Entry 5Y5U (X-ray diffraction, 2.14 A resolution); this record covers chain A.

== Chain A ==
Molecule: Tyrosine-protein kinase SYK
Source organism: Homo sapiens
Notes: EC 2.7.10.2
Reference sequence: P43405 (KSYK_HUMAN); residues 356-635 here = UniProt positions 356-635
Sequence (293 residues; row label = number of the first residue in the row):
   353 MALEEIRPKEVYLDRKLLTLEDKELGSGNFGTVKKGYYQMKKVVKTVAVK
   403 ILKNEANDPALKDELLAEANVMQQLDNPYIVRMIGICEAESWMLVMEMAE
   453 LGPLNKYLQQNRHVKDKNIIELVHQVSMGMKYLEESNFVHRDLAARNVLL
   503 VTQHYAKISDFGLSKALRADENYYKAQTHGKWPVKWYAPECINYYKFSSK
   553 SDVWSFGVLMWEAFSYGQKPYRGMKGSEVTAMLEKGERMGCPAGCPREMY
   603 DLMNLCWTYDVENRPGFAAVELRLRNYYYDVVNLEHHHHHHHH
Disordered / not traced: 353-363, 406-410, 635-645
Sequence notes: expression tag (353-355, 636-645)
UniProt features mapped onto this chain:
  - active site: Asp494 (Proton acceptor)
  - binding site (ATP): Leu377 to Val385, Lys402
  - modified residue: Tyr364 (Phosphotyrosine), Ser379 (Phosphoserine), Thr384 (Phosphothreonine), Tyr484 (Phosphotyrosine), Tyr507 (Phosphotyrosine), Tyr525 (Phosphotyrosine), Tyr526 (Phosphotyrosine), Thr530 (Phosphothreonine), Tyr546 (Phosphotyrosine), Ser579 (Phosphoserine), Thr582 (Phosphothreonine), Tyr629 (Phosphotyrosine), Tyr630 (Phosphotyrosine), Tyr631 (Phosphotyrosine)
Residues lining bound ligands: 8OU (4-[(1-methylindazol-5-yl)amino]-2-(4-oxidanylpiperidin-1-yl)-8H-pyrido[4,3-d]pyrimidin-5-one): Leu377, Gly378, Ser379, Gly380, Val385, Ala400, Val433, Met448, Glu449, Met450, Ala451, Glu452, Leu453, Gly454, Pro455, Arg498, Asn499, Leu501
Reported in the primary citation:
  - binding site for 8OU: Leu377, Gly378, Val385, Ala400, Val433, Met448, Glu449, Ala451, Gly454, Pro455, Leu501

== Summary ==
Bound to chain A: compound 8OU. From UniProt: active-site residue Asp494 and 10 ATP-binding residues. The
paper reports a binding site for 8OU at Leu377, Gly378 and Val385 among others.
Chain A is Tyrosine-protein kinase SYK (Homo sapiens); the structure, Crystal structures of spleen tyrosine
kinase in complex with a novel inhibitor, was determined by X-ray diffraction, deposited together with 5Y5T.
